Entry 2Y62 (X-ray diffraction, 1.08 A resolution); this record covers chain A.

# Chain A
Protein: Triosephosphate isomerase synonym triose-phosphate isomerase, tim
From: Leishmania mexicana
Notes: EC 5.3.1.1
UniProtKB: P48499 (TPIS_LEIME); residues 1000-1250 here correspond to UniProt positions 1-251 (UniProt number = residue number - 999)
Amino-acid sequence (251 residues; each row starts with the number of its first residue):
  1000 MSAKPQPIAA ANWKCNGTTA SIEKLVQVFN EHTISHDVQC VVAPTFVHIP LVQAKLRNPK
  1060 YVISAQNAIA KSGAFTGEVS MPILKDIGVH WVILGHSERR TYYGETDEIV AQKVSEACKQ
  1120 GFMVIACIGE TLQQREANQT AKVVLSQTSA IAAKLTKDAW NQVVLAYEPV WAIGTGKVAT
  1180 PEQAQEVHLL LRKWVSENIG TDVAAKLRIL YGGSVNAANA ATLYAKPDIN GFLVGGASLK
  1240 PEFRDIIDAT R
Not modelled in the structure: 1000-1001
Construct notes: engineered mutation Q1065 (Glu66 in P48499)
UniProt features mapped onto this chain:
  - active site: H1095 (Electrophile), E1167 (Proton acceptor)
  - binding site (substrate): N1011, K1013
Covalently attached groups: sn-glycerol-3-phosphate (G3P) linked to E1167; sn-glycerol-1-phosphate (1GP) linked to E1167
Ligand contacts:
  - sn-glycerol-1-phosphate (1GP): N1011, K1013, H1095, A1171, I1172, G1173, G1211, G1212, S1213, V1214, L1232, V1233, G1234, G1235
  - sn-glycerol-1-phosphate / sn-glycerol-3-phosphate: N1011, K1013, H1095, E1097, A1171, I1172, G1173, G1211, G1212, S1213, V1214, L1232, V1233, G1234, G1235
  - sn-glycerol-3-phosphate (G3P): K1013, H1095, E1097, A1171, I1172, G1173, G1211, G1212, S1213, V1214, L1232, V1233, G1234, G1235

# Overview
Ligands of chain A: sn-glycerol-1-phosphate / sn-glycerol-3-phosphate. Sn-glycerol-3-phosphate is covalently
linked to E1167. Sn-glycerol-1-phosphate is covalently linked to E1167. Curated annotation (UniProt) lists
active-site residues H1095 and E1167 and substrate-binding residues N1011 and K1013.
Chain A is Triosephosphate isomerase synonym triose-phosphate isomerase, tim (Leishmania mexicana); the
structure, Crystal structure of Leishmanial E65Q-TIM complexed with R-Glycidol phosphate, was determined by
X-ray diffraction (same publication as 2Y61 and 2Y63).
